1P7Y - chains C and D of the 4 polymer chains in the assembly; structure by X-ray diffraction, 2.40 A resolution.

[Chain C (and D)]
Protein: Catalase HPII
From: Escherichia coli
Notes: EC 1.11.1.6; chain D of this document is another copy of the same molecule, construct and numbering; everything in this record applies to it too
Reference sequence: P21179 (CATE_ECOLI); residue numbers follow UniProt; this construct covers 1-753
Sequence (753 residues; each row starts with the number of its first residue):
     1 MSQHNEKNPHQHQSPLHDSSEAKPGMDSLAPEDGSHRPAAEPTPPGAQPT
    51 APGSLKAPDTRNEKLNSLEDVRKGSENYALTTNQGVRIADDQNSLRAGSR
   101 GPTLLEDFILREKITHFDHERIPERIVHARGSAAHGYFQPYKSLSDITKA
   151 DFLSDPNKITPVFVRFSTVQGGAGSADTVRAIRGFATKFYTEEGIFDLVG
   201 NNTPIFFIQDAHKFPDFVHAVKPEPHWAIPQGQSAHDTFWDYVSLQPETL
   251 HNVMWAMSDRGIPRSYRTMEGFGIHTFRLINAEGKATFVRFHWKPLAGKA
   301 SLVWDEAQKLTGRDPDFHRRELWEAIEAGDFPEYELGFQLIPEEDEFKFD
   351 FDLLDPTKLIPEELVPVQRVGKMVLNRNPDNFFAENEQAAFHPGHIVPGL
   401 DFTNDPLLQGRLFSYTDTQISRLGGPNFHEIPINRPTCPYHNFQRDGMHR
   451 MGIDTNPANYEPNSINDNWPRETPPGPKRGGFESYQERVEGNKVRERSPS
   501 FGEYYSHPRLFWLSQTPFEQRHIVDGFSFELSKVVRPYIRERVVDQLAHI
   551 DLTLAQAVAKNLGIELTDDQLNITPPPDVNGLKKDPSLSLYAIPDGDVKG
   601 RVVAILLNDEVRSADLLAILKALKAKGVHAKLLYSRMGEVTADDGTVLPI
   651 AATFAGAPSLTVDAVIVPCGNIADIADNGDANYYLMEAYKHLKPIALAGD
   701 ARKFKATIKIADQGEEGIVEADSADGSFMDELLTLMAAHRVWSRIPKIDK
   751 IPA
Not modelled in the structure: 1-26
Sequence notes: engineered mutation Ala181 (Asp in P21179)
Metal / ion sites: heme Fe near Tyr415 (its only coordinating residue here)
Small-molecule neighbours: heme (HEM): Arg125, Ile126, Val127, His128, Arg165, Ser167, Gly184, Phe185, Ala186, Val199, Gly200, Asn201, Phe206, Ala211, Phe214, Ile274, His275, Ala389, Ala390, Phe391, Leu407, Gly410, Arg411, Ser414, Tyr415, Thr418, Gln419, Arg422
From the paper describing this entry:
  - mutagenesis - V169F, V169I, D181A: decreased catalytic activity
  - mutagenesis - V169W: abolished expression
  - mutagenesis - R180A, R180K: unchanged catalytic activity
  - catalytic residues: His128 (citing earlier work)

[Chain C / chain D interface]
Pairs across the interface - 82 pairs, chain C then chain D:
  Pro102(C) with Leu104(D), hydrophobic
  Thr103(C) with Leu104(D); Leu105(D), hydrogen bond (backbone-backbone)
  Leu104(C) with Thr103(D); Leu104(D), hydrophobic
  Leu105(C) with Thr103(D), hydrogen bond (backbone-backbone); Leu105(D), hydrophobic
  Lys213(C) with Glu461(D), salt bridge; Pro462(D)
  Asp216(C) with Tyr460(D); Glu461(D), hydrogen bond (side chain-backbone)
  His219(C) with Phe443(D), hydrogen bond (side chain-backbone); Asn459(D), hydrogen bond (side chain-backbone)
  Pro225(C) with Asn459(D)
  Thr238(C) with Tyr460(D); Ile465(D)
  Asp241(C) with Tyr460(D), hydrogen bond; Asn463(D); Ser464(D), hydrogen bond; Ile465(D)
  Tyr242(C) with Tyr460(D), hydrophobic; Glu461(D)
  Leu245(C) with Pro462(D); Asn463(D); Ser464(D)
  Gln246(C) with Pro462(D)
  Asn404(C) with Lys493(D), hydrogen bond
  Phe413(C) with Phe413(D), hydrophobic
  Phe443(C) with His219(D), hydrogen bond (backbone-side chain)
  Asn459(C) with His219(D), hydrogen bond (backbone-side chain); Pro225(D)
  Tyr460(C) with Asp216(D); Ala220(D), hydrophobic; Thr238(D); Asp241(D), hydrogen bond
  Glu461(C) with Lys213(D), salt bridge; Asp216(D), hydrogen bond (backbone-side chain); Tyr242(D)
  Pro462(C) with Lys213(D); Leu245(D); Gln246(D)
  Asn463(C) with Asp241(D); Leu245(D)
  Ser464(C) with Asp241(D), hydrogen bond; Leu245(D); Tyr538(D), hydrogen bond; Arg542(D)
  Ile465(C) with Thr238(D); Asp241(D), hydrogen bond (backbone-side chain); Arg536(D); Tyr538(D)
  Ser484(C) with Arg495(D), hydrogen bond
  Tyr485(C) with Lys493(D)
  Gln486(C) with Asn492(D); Lys493(D); Val494(D)
  Glu487(C) with Asn492(D); Lys493(D), salt bridge
  Arg488(C) with Glu490(D), salt bridge; Gly491(D); Asn492(D), hydrogen bond
  Val489(C) with Val489(D); Glu490(D); Gly491(D), hydrogen bond (backbone-backbone); Lys493(D)
  Glu490(C) with Arg488(D), salt bridge; Val489(D)
  Gly491(C) with Arg488(D); Val489(D), hydrogen bond (backbone-backbone)
  Asn492(C) with Gln486(D); Glu487(D); Arg488(D)
  Lys493(C) with Asn404(D), hydrogen bond; Gln486(D); Glu487(D), salt bridge; Val489(D)
  Val494(C) with Gln486(D)
  Arg495(C) with Ser484(D), hydrogen bond
  Arg536(C) with Ile465(D)
  Tyr538(C) with Ser464(D), hydrogen bond; Ile465(D)
  Arg542(C) with Ser464(D)
Also at the interface, not in a pair above, chain C (47 interface residues in all): Glu106, Leu110, Arg111, Ala220, Asp417, Arg445, Pro457, Phe482, Ile539
Also at the interface, not in a pair above, chain D (48 interface residues in all): Pro102, Glu106, Leu110, Arg111, Gln409, Asp417, Arg445, Pro457, Phe482, Tyr485, Ile539

[Overview]
47 residues of chain C face 48 of chain D across their interface, with 22 hydrogen bonds and 6 salt bridges.
Among the polar pairs are Lys213(C)-Glu461(D), Glu487(C)-Lys493(D) and Arg488(C)-Glu490(D). Chain C binds
heme. The paper reports the catalytic residue His128(C); V169F, V169I and D181A of chain C reduce catalytic
activity; 6 substitutions were tested in all.
Both chains are Catalase HPII (Escherichia coli). Entry 1P7Y (Crystal structure of the D181A variant of
catalase HPII from E. coli) was determined by X-ray diffraction together with 1P7Z, 1P80, 1P81 and 1QWS from
the same study.
